PDB entry 5O32 | X-ray diffraction, 4.21 A resolution (low resolution: residue-level contacts below are approximate; hydrogen-bond / salt-bridge calls are withheld) | chains C and E of the 10 polymer chains in the assembly

== Chain C ==
Protein: Complement factor H
Organism: Homo sapiens
UniProt: P08603 (CFAH_HUMAN); residue numbers follow UniProt; this construct covers 19-264, 1107-1230
Sequence (383 residues; numbered 19 to 1230; 829 numbers in that range are skipped by the numbering (no residue carries them; nothing is unmodelled there); the number before each row is that of its first residue):
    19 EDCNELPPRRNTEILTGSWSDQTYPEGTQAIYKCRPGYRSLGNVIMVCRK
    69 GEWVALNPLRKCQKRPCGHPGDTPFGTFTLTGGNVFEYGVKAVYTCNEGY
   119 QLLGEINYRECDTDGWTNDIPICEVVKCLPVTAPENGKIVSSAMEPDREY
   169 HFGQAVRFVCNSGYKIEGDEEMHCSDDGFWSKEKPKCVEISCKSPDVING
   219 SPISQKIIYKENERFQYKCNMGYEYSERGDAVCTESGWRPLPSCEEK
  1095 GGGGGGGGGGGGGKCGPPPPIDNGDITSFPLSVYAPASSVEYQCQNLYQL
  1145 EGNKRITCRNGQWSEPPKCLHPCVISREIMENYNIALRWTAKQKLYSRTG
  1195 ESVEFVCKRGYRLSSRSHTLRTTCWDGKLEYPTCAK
Disordered / not traced: 1095-1106
Disulfides: Cys-21/Cys-66, Cys-52/Cys-80, Cys-85/Cys-129, Cys-114/Cys-141, Cys-146/Cys-192, Cys-178/Cys-205, Cys-210/Cys-251, Cys-237/Cys-262, Cys-1109/Cys-1152, Cys-1138/Cys-1163, Cys-1167/Cys-1218, Cys-1201/Cys-1228
Construct notes: linker (265, 1095-1106)
Curated features (UniProtKB/Swiss-Prot):
  - glycosylation: Asn-217 (N-linked (GlcNAc...) (complex) asparagine)
  - natural variant: Val-62 (V62I: Confirmed at protein level), Arg-78 (R78G: In AHUS1), Arg-127 (R127L: In CFHD), Lys-224 (deletion: In CFHD), Asp-1119 (D1119G: In CFHD), Val-1134 (V1134G: In AHUS1), Tyr-1142 (Y1142D: In AHUS1), Gln-1143 (Q1143E: Confirmed at protein level), Trp-1157 (W1157R: In AHUS1), Cys-1163 (C1163W: In AHUS1), Ile-1169 (I1169L: In AHUS1), Trp-1183 (W1183C: In AHUS1; W1183L: In AHUS1; W1183R: In AHUS1), 10 further natural variant entries in UniProt
  - mutagenesis: Arg-1182 (R1182A: About 50% loss of C3b binding), Lys-1186 (K1186A: About 20% loss of C3b binding), Lys-1188 (K1188A: About 50% loss of C3b binding)

== Chain E ==
Protein: Complement C3
Organism: Homo sapiens
Notes: fragment: beta chain
UniProt: P01024 (CO3_HUMAN); numbering as in UniProt (aligned over 23-667)
Sequence (645 residues; each row starts with the number of its first residue):
    23 SPMYSIITPNILRLESEETMVLEAHDAQGDVPVTVTVHDFPGKKLVLSSE
    73 KTVLTPATNHMGNVTFTIPANREFKSEKGRNKFVTVQATFGTQVVEKVVL
   123 VSLQSGYLFIQTDKTIYTPGSTVLYRIFTVNHKLLPVGRTVMVNIENPEG
   173 IPVKQDSLSSQNQLGVLPLSWDIPELVNMGQWKIRAYYENSPQQVFSTEF
   223 EVKEYVLPSFEVIVEPTEKFYYIYNEKGLEVTITARFLYGKKVEGTAFVI
   273 FGIQDGEQRISLPESLKRIPIEDGSGEVVLSRKVLLDGVQNPRAEDLVGK
   323 SLYVSATVILHSGSDMVQAERSGIPIVTSPYQIHFTKTPKYFKPGMPFDL
   373 MVFVTNPDGSPAYRVPVAVQGEDTVQSLTQGDGVAKLSINTHPSQKPLSI
   423 TVRTKKQELSEAEQATRTMQALPYSTVGNSNNYLHLSVLRTELRPGETLN
   473 VNFLLRMDRAHEAKIRYYTYLIMNKGRLLKAGRQVREPGQDLVVLPLSIT
   523 TDFIPSFRLVAYYTLIGASGQREVVADSVWVDVKDSCVGSLVVKSGQSED
   573 RQPVPGQQMTLKIEGDHGARVVLVAVDKGVFVLNKKNKLTQSKIWDVVEK
   623 ADIGCTPGSGKDYAGVFSDAGLTFTSSSGQQTAQRAELQCPQPAA
Disordered / not traced: 98-99, 665-667
Disulfides: Cys-627/Cys-662
Covalent attachments: N-acetylglucosamine (NAG) linked to Asn-85
Metal / ion sites: Ca2+: Asp-554, Asp-557
Curated features (UniProtKB/Swiss-Prot):
  - site: Ser-541, Gly-542 (Microbial infection: Cleavage)
  - modified residue (Phosphoserine): Ser-38, Ser-70, Ser-297, Ser-303
  - glycosylation: Asn-85 (N-linked (GlcNAc...) asparagine)
  - natural variant: Arg-102 (R102G: In allele C3F), Lys-155 (K155Q: In ARMD9), Asp-549 (D549N: In C3D), Arg-592 (R592Q: In AHUS5; R592W: In AHUS5), Phe-603 (F603V: In AHUS5)

== Chain C / chain E interface ==
Residue-residue contacts (4):
  Gly-1107(C) with Thr-114(E)
  Gln-1156(C) with Gln-50(E); Gly-51(E); Asp-52(E)
Also at the interface, not in a pair above, chain C (4 interface residues in all): Asn-1154, Gly-1155
Also at the interface, not in a pair above, chain E (5 interface residues in all): Gly-113

== Summary ==
The interface between chain C and chain E involves 4 residues on one side and 5 on the other.
N-acetylglucosamine is covalently linked to Asn-85(E). Asp-554(E) and Asp-557(E) form the Ca2+ site. Curated
annotation (UniProt) lists 3 mutagenesis sites on chain C.
Here chain C is Complement factor H and chain E is Complement C3, both from Homo sapiens. Entry 5O32 (The
structure of complement complex) was determined by X-ray diffraction together with 5O35 from the same study.
